PDB entry 5IK2 | X-ray diffraction, 2.60 A resolution | chains B and F of the 8 polymer chains in the assembly

[Chain B]
Protein: ATP synthase subunit alpha
Organism: Caldalkalibacillus thermarum TA2.A1
Notes: EC 3.6.3.14
Reference sequence: F5LA74 (F5LA74_9BACI); residues 24-502 here correspond to UniProt positions 27-505 (UniProt number = residue number + 3)
Sequence (479 residues; row label = number of the first residue in the row):
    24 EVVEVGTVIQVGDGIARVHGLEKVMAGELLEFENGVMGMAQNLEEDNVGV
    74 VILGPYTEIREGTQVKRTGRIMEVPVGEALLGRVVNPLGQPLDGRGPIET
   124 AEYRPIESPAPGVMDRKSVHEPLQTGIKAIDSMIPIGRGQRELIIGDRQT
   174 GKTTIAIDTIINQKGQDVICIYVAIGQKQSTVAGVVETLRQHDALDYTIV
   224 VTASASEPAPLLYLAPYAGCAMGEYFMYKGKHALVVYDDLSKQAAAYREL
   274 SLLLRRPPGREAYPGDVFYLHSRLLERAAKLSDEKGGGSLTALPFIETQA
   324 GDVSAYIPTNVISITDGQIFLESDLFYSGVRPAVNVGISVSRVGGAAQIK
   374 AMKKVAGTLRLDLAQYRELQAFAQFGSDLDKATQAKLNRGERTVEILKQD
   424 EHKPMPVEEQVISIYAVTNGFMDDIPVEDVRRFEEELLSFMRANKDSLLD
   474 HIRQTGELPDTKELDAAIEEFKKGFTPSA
Unresolved in the structure: 24-25, 396-402, 502
Ion coordination: Mg2+: Thr176 (together with ADP)
Residues lining bound ligands: ADP (adenosine-5'-diphosphate): Asp170, Arg171, Gln172, Thr173, Gly174, Lys175, Thr176, Thr177, Phe349, Arg354, Pro355, Gln422, Asp423, Glu424
Reported in the primary citation:
  - catalytic residues: Arg365 (citing earlier work)

[Chain F]
Protein: ATP synthase subunit beta
Organism: Caldalkalibacillus thermarum TA2.A1
Notes: EC 3.6.3.14
Reference sequence: F5LA72 (F5LA72_9BACI); residues 1-462 here = UniProt positions 1-462
Sequence (462 residues; row label = number of the first residue in the row):
     1 MNKGRIIQVMGPVVDIQFESGQLPDIYNAITIERPQGGTLTVEAAVHLGD
    51 NVVRCVAMASTDGLVRGLEAVDTGAPISVPVGKATLGRVFNVLGEPIDEQ
   101 GEVNAEERHPIHRPAPEFEELSTADEILETGIKVIDLLAPYAKGGKIGLF
   151 GGAGVGKTVLIQELINNVAQEHGGLSVFAGVGERTREGNDLYHEMKDSGV
   201 ISKTSMVFGQMNEPPGARLRVALTGLTMAEYFRDREGQDVLLFIDNIFRF
   251 TQAGSEVSALLGRMPSAVGYQPTLATEMGQLQERITSTKKGSITSIQAIY
   301 VPADDYTDPAPATTFAHLDATTNLERKLAEMGIYPAVDPLASTSRILSPA
   351 VVGEEHYRVARGVQQVLQRYNDLQDIIAILGMDELSDEDKLIVARARKIQ
   401 RFLSQPFHVAEQFTGMPGKYVPVKETVRGFKEILEGKHDNLPEEAFYMVG
   451 TIDEAVEKAKKL
Ion coordination: Mg2+: Thr158 (together with ADP)
Residues lining bound ligands:
  - ADP (adenosine-5'-diphosphate), molecule 1: Gly152, Ala153, Gly154, Val155, Gly156, Lys157, Thr158, Val159, Tyr334, Pro335, Phe407, Ala410, Phe413, Thr414
  - ADP, molecule 2: Ser344, Arg345, Tyr357
Reported in the primary citation:
  - binding site for phosphate ion: Lys157, Arg184, Asp245, Asn246, Arg249

[How chain B and chain F interact]
Pairs across the interface (88; chain B residue first):
  Gly43(B) with Arg66(F)
  Leu44(B) with Arg66(F), hydrogen bond (backbone-side chain)
  Glu45(B) with Arg66(F)
  Lys46(B) with Val65(F)
  Val47(B) with Val65(F)
  Met48(B) with Gln36(F), hydrogen bond; Gly63(F); Leu64(F); Val65(F), hydrophobic
  Ala49(B) with Thr61(F); Asp62(F); Gly63(F), hydrogen bond (backbone-backbone); Leu64(F), hydrogen bond (backbone-backbone)
  Gly50(B) with Asp62(F)
  Asn65(B) with Val9(F); Met10(F)
  Leu66(B) with Gln8(F); Val9(F), hydrogen bond (backbone-backbone); Leu64(F)
  Glu67(B) with Gln8(F); Arg66(F), hydrogen bond (backbone-side chain)
  Glu68(B) with Ile7(F); Gln8(F), hydrogen bond (backbone-side chain); Arg66(F)
  Asn70(B) with Arg66(F), hydrogen bond (backbone-side chain)
  Val71(B) with Arg66(F)
  Ile94(B) with Gly63(F)
  Glu130(B) with Asp62(F)
  Ala133(B) with Asn212(F)
  Pro134(B) with Thr185(F)
  Gly135(B) with Thr185(F)
  Val136(B) with Ile97(F), hydrophobic; Thr185(F); Gly188(F); Asn189(F)
  Met137(B) with Ile97(F); Asp98(F); Tyr192(F), hydrophobic
  Arg139(B) with Thr185(F); Asn189(F), hydrogen bond (backbone-side chain)
  Lys140(B) with Asn189(F)
  Arg164(B) with Arg184(F)
  Pro280(B) with Ala259(F), hydrophobic; Pro265(F), hydrophobic
  Pro281(B) with Gly269(F)
  Gly282(B) with Val268(F); Gly269(F)
  Arg283(B) with Asp305(F), salt bridge; Asp308(F), salt bridge
  Gly288(B) with Glu256(F)
  Asp289(B) with Glu256(F)
  Phe291(B) with Met211(F), hydrophobic; Arg249(F); Gln252(F)
  Tyr292(B) with Met211(F); Asn212(F); Glu213(F); Pro214(F); Arg218(F); Glu256(F)
  Ser295(B) with Met211(F), hydrogen bond (side chain-backbone)
  Arg296(B) with Met211(F)
  Glu299(B) with Glu183(F); Arg184(F); Thr185(F), hydrogen bond; Met211(F); Asn212(F)
  Glu307(B) with Glu99(F)
  Ser327(B) with Ala303(F); Asp304(F)
  Thr332(B) with Ala153(F); Tyr300(F), hydrogen bond (backbone-side chain); Ala303(F)
  Ile335(B) with Ala153(F), hydrophobic; Arg184(F), hydrogen bond (backbone-side chain)
  Ser336(B) with Ala153(F); Arg184(F), hydrogen bond (backbone-side chain); Met211(F); Arg249(F); Tyr300(F)
  Ile337(B) with Arg184(F), hydrogen bond (backbone-side chain); Met211(F), hydrophobic
  Thr338(B) with Arg184(F), hydrogen bond (backbone-side chain)
  Asp339(B) with Arg184(F), salt bridge; Arg186(F), salt bridge
  Ile361(B) with Glu330(F)
  Arg365(B) with Gln412(F); Phe413(F)
Other interface residues (no listed pair), chain B (51 interface residues in all): Asp69, Ser141, Arg279, Ala328, Tyr329, Asn333
Other interface residues (no listed pair), chain F (52 interface residues in all): Gly11, Gly154, Gly182, Asp190, Phe208, Pro215, Ser255, Leu260, Pro302, Arg326

[Overview]
51 residues of chain B and 52 residues of chain F are in contact; the contacts include 16 hydrogen bonds and 4
salt bridges. Polar pairs include Arg283(B)-Asp305(F), Arg283(B)-Asp308(F) and Asp339(B)-Arg184(F). Chain B
binds ADP. The paper reports the catalytic residue Arg365(B); a binding site for phosphate ion at Lys157(F),
Arg184(F) and Asp245(F) among others.
Here chain B is ATP synthase subunit alpha and chain F is ATP synthase subunit beta, both from
Caldalkalibacillus thermarum TA2.A1. Entry 5IK2 (Caldalaklibacillus thermarum F1-ATPase (epsilon mutant)) was
determined by X-ray diffraction together with 5HKK from the same study.
